PDB entry 6BMW | X-ray diffraction, 2.10 A resolution | chain A

# Chain A
Name: Tyrosine-protein phosphatase non-receptor type 11
From: Homo sapiens
Notes: EC 3.1.3.48
Reference sequence: Q06124 (PTN11_HUMAN), isoform Q06124-2; numbering as in UniProt (aligned over 1-525)
Amino-acid sequence (526 residues; numbered 0 to 525; the number before each row is that of its first residue; numbering starts at 0):
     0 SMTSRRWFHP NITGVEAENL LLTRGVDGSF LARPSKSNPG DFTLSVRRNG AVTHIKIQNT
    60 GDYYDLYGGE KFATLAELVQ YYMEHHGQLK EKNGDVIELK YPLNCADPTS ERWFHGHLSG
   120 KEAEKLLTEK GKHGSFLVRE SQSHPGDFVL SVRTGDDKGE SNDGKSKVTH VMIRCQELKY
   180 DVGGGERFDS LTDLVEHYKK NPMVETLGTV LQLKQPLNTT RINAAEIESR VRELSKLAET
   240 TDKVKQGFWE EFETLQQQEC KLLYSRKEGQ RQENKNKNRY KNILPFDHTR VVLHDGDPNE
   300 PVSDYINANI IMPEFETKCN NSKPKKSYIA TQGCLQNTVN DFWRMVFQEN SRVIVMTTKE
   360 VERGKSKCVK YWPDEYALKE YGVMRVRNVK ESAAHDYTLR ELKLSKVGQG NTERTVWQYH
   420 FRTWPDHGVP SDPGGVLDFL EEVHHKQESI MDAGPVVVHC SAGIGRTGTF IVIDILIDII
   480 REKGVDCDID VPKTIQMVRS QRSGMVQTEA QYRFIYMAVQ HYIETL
Not modelled in the structure: 0-2, 36-37, 90-93, 118-120, 141-143, 155-164, 237-244, 294-299, 313-324
Construct notes: expression tag (0)
Small-molecule neighbours:
  - shp099 (5OD; 6-(4-azanyl-4-methyl-piperidin-1-yl)-3-[2,3-bis(chloranyl)phenyl]pyrazin-2-amine): T108, E110, R111, F113, H114, T218, T219, E249, E250, T253, L254, Q257, D489, P491, K492, Q495
  - DZS (3-{4-[(2-chlorophenyl)methyl]-5-oxo-4,5-dihydro[1,2,4]triazolo[4,3-a]quinazolin-1-yl}-4-hydroxybenzoic acid): Q79, Y80, E83, H84, L262, Y263, S264, R265, K266, Q269, K280, N281, L283
Swiss-Prot annotation at these positions:
  - active site: C459 (Phosphocysteine intermediate)
  - binding site (substrate): D425, C459 to R465, Q506
  - modified residue: T2 (N-acetylthreonine), Y62 (Phosphotyrosine), Y66 (Phosphotyrosine)
  - natural variant: T2 (T2I: In NS1), T42 (T42A: In NS1), N58 (N58K: In NS1), T59 (T59A: In NS1), G60 (G60A: In NS1; G60V: In myelodysplastic syndrome), D61 (D61G: In NS1; D61N: In NS1; D61V: In JMML; D61Y: In JMML), Y62 (Y62D: In NS1), Y63 (Y63C: In NS1), E69 (E69K: In JMML; E69Q: In NS1), F71 (F71K: In acute myeloid leukemia; F71L: In NS1), A72 (A72G: In NS1; A72S: In NS1; A72T: In JMML; A72V: In JMML), T73 (T73I: In NS1), 25 further natural variant entries in UniProt
  - mutagenesis: C459 (C459S: Abolishes phosphatase activity. Enhances interaction with NEDD9)

# In short
Bound to chain A: shp099 and compound DZS. Curated annotation (UniProt) lists active-site residue C459, 9
substrate-binding residues and one mutagenesis site.
Chain A is Tyrosine-protein phosphatase non-receptor type 11 (Homo sapiens); the structure, Non-receptor
Protein Tyrosine Phosphatase SHP2 in Complex with Allosteric Inhibitors SHP099 and SHP504, was determined by
X-ray diffraction (same publication as 6BMR, 6BMU, 6BMV, 6BMX and 6BMY).
